Entry 6Z1I (electron microscopy, 3.40 A resolution); this record covers chains D and E of the 6 polymer chains in the assembly.

Chain D (and E):
Name: lambda 3 light chain fragment, residues 2-116
Organism: Homo sapiens
Notes: chain E of this document is another copy of the same molecule, construct and numbering; everything in this record applies to it too
Amino-acid sequence (81 residues; row label = number of the first residue in the row; note: 18 numbers in that range are skipped by the numbering (no residue carries them; nothing is unmodelled there)):
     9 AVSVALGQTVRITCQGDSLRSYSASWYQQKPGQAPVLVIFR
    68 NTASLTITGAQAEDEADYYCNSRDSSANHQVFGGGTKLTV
Disulfides: Cys-22/Cys-87

Chain D / chain E interface:
Contacting residue pairs - 190 pairs, chain D then chain E:
  Ala-9(D) with Ala-9(E); Val-10(E), hydrogen bond (backbone-backbone)
  Val-10(D) with Val-10(E)
  Ser-11(D) with Val-10(E), hydrogen bond (backbone-backbone); Ser-11(E); Val-12(E), hydrogen bond (backbone-backbone)
  Val-12(D) with Val-12(E)
  Ala-13(D) with Val-12(E), hydrogen bond (backbone-backbone); Ala-13(E); Leu-14(E), hydrogen bond (backbone-backbone)
  Leu-14(D) with Leu-14(E)
  Gly-15(D) with Leu-14(E), hydrogen bond (backbone-backbone); Gly-15(E)
  Gln-16(D) with Gly-15(E); Gln-16(E), hydrogen bond; Ser-89(E), hydrogen bond
  Thr-17(D) with Gln-16(E), hydrogen bond (backbone-backbone); Thr-17(E); Val-18(E), hydrogen bond (backbone-backbone)
  Val-18(D) with Val-18(E); Ser-89(E)
  Arg-19(D) with Val-18(E), hydrogen bond (backbone-backbone); Arg-19(E); Ile-20(E), hydrogen bond (backbone-backbone)
  Ile-20(D) with Ile-20(E)
  Thr-21(D) with Ile-20(E), hydrogen bond (backbone-backbone); Thr-21(E); Cys-22(E), hydrogen bond (backbone-backbone)
  Cys-22(D) with Cys-22(E)
  Gln-23(D) with Cys-22(E), hydrogen bond (backbone-backbone); Gln-23(E), hydrogen bond; Gly-24(E), hydrogen bond (backbone-backbone)
  Asp-25(D) with Gly-24(E); Asp-25(E); Tyr-86(E), hydrogen bond
  Ser-26(D) with Asp-25(E), hydrogen bond (backbone-backbone); Ser-26(E); Leu-27(E)
  Leu-27(D) with Leu-27(E), hydrogen bond (backbone-backbone); Arg-28(E), hydrogen bond (backbone-backbone)
  Arg-28(D) with Asp-25(E), salt bridge; Arg-28(E); Asp-84(E), salt bridge
  Ser-29(D) with Arg-28(E), hydrogen bond (backbone-backbone); Ser-29(E); Tyr-30(E), hydrogen bond (backbone-backbone)
  Tyr-30(D) with Arg-28(E), hydrogen bond; Tyr-30(E), hydrophobic
  Ser-31(D) with Tyr-30(E), hydrogen bond (backbone-backbone); Ser-31(E); Ala-32(E), hydrogen bond (backbone-backbone)
  Ala-32(D) with Ala-32(E); Tyr-35(E)
  Ser-33(D) with Tyr-30(E), hydrogen bond (side chain-backbone); Ala-32(E); Ser-33(E); Trp-34(E), hydrogen bond (backbone-backbone); Tyr-35(E)
  Trp-34(D) with Trp-34(E)
  Tyr-35(D) with Trp-34(E), hydrogen bond (backbone-backbone); Tyr-35(E); Gln-36(E), hydrogen bond (backbone-backbone)
  Gln-36(D) with Gln-36(E), hydrogen bond
  Gln-37(D) with Gln-36(E), hydrogen bond (backbone-backbone); Gln-37(E), hydrogen bond; Lys-38(E), hydrogen bond (backbone-backbone)
  Lys-38(D) with Gln-36(E), hydrogen bond; Lys-38(E); Asp-81(E), salt bridge
  Pro-39(D) with Pro-39(E); Gly-40(E), hydrogen bond (backbone-backbone)
  Gly-40(D) with Gly-40(E); Gln-41(E), hydrogen bond (backbone-backbone); Ala-42(E)
  Gln-41(D) with Gln-41(E), hydrogen bond
  Ala-42(D) with Gln-41(E); Ala-42(E)
  Pro-43(D) with Pro-43(E)
  Val-44(D) with Pro-43(E), hydrogen bond (backbone-backbone); Val-44(E); Leu-45(E), hydrogen bond (backbone-backbone)
  Leu-45(D) with Leu-45(E)
  Val-46(D) with Leu-45(E), hydrogen bond (backbone-backbone); Val-46(E); Ile-47(E), hydrogen bond (backbone-backbone)
  Ile-47(D) with Ile-47(E), hydrophobic
  Phe-48(D) with Ile-47(E); Arg-49(E)
  Arg-49(D) with Arg-49(E)
  Asn-68(D) with Asn-68(E); Thr-69(E), hydrogen bond (backbone-backbone)
  Thr-69(D) with Thr-69(E)
  Ala-70(D) with Ala-70(E)
  Ser-71(D) with Ala-70(E); Ser-71(E); Leu-72(E), hydrogen bond (backbone-backbone)
  Leu-72(D) with Leu-72(E)
  Thr-73(D) with Leu-72(E), hydrogen bond (backbone-backbone); Thr-73(E); Ile-74(E), hydrogen bond (backbone-backbone)
  Ile-74(D) with Ile-74(E)
  Thr-75(D) with Ile-74(E), hydrogen bond (backbone-backbone); Thr-75(E); Gly-76(E)
  Gly-76(D) with Ile-74(E); Gly-76(E)
  Ala-77(D) with Ile-74(E); Gly-76(E), hydrogen bond (backbone-backbone); Ala-77(E); Gln-78(E)
  Gln-78(D) with Pro-43(E); Leu-45(E); Gln-78(E), hydrogen bond (backbone-backbone); Ala-79(E)
  Ala-79(D) with Gln-41(E); Ala-79(E)
  Glu-80(D) with Gln-41(E), hydrogen bond (backbone-side chain); Ala-77(E); Ala-79(E), hydrogen bond (backbone-backbone); Glu-80(E); Asp-81(E), hydrogen bond (backbone-backbone); Glu-82(E); Arg-90(E), salt bridge
  Asp-81(D) with Asp-81(E)
  Glu-82(D) with Asp-81(E), hydrogen bond (backbone-backbone); Glu-82(E); Ala-83(E), hydrogen bond (backbone-backbone); Tyr-85(E)
  Ala-83(D) with Ala-83(E); Asp-84(E), hydrogen bond (backbone-backbone); Tyr-85(E)
  Asp-84(D) with Asp-84(E); Tyr-86(E), hydrogen bond
  Tyr-85(D) with Asp-84(E); Tyr-85(E), hydrophobic; Tyr-86(E), hydrogen bond (backbone-backbone); Asn-88(E), hydrogen bond (backbone-side chain)
  Tyr-86(D) with Tyr-86(E); Cys-87(E); Asn-88(E)
  Cys-87(D) with Tyr-86(E); Cys-87(E), hydrogen bond (backbone-backbone); Asn-88(E), hydrogen bond (backbone-side chain)
  Asn-88(D) with Cys-87(E); Asn-88(E), hydrogen bond; Ser-89(E), hydrogen bond (backbone-backbone)
  Ser-89(D) with Ser-89(E)
  Arg-90(D) with Ser-89(E), hydrogen bond (backbone-backbone); Arg-90(E); Asp-91(E), hydrogen bond (backbone-backbone)
  Asp-91(D) with Asp-91(E)
  Ser-92(D) with Thr-75(E), hydrogen bond (backbone-side chain); Asp-91(E), hydrogen bond (backbone-backbone)
  Ser-93(D) with Asp-91(E), hydrogen bond (backbone-backbone); Ser-93(E)
  Ala-94(D) with Thr-73(E); Ser-93(E), hydrogen bond (backbone-backbone); Ala-94(E)
  Asn-95(D) with Ser-71(E); Ala-94(E), hydrogen bond (backbone-backbone); Asn-95(E), hydrogen bond; His-96(E); Gln-97(E)
  His-96(D) with Leu-14(E); Ser-93(E), hydrogen bond (side chain-backbone); Ala-94(E); His-96(E)
  Gln-97(D) with His-96(E), hydrogen bond (backbone-backbone); Gln-97(E), hydrogen bond; Val-98(E), hydrogen bond (backbone-backbone)
  Val-98(D) with Val-98(E); Phe-99(E), hydrogen bond (backbone-backbone)
  Phe-99(D) with Phe-99(E), hydrophobic; Thr-103(E); Leu-105(E), hydrophobic
  Gly-100(D) with Phe-99(E); Gly-100(E); Gly-101(E), hydrogen bond (backbone-backbone); Gly-102(E), hydrogen bond (backbone-backbone)
  Gly-101(D) with Gly-102(E)
  Gly-102(D) with Gly-102(E); Thr-103(E), hydrogen bond (backbone-backbone)
  Thr-103(D) with Thr-103(E)
  Lys-104(D) with Thr-103(E), hydrogen bond (backbone-backbone); Lys-104(E); Leu-105(E), hydrogen bond (backbone-backbone)
  Leu-105(D) with Leu-105(E)
  Thr-106(D) with Leu-105(E), hydrogen bond (backbone-backbone); Thr-106(E); Val-107(E), hydrogen bond (backbone-backbone)
Interface residues without a listed pair, chain D (81 interface residues in all): Gly-24, Val-107
Interface residues without a listed pair, chain E (81 interface residues in all): Phe-48, Ser-92

Summary:
Chain D and chain E each contribute 81 residues to their interface, with 82 hydrogen bonds and 4 salt bridges.
Among the polar pairs are Arg-28(D)/Asp-25(E), Arg-28(D)/Asp-84(E) and Lys-38(D)/Asp-81(E).
Chain D and chain E are both lambda 3 light chain fragment, residues 2-116 (Homo sapiens); the structure, AL
amyloid fibril from a lambda 3 light chain in conformation B, was determined by electron microscopy (same
publication as 6Z1O).
